PDB entry 4A2I | electron microscopy, 16.50 A resolution (very low resolution: no residue pairs are listed; an interface is given only as per-side residue counts) | chains A and V of the 22 polymer chains in the assembly

# Chain A
Molecule: 16S ribosomal RNA
From: Escherichia coli
Sequence (1530 nucleotides; each row starts with the number of its first residue):
     5 UGAAGAGUUUGAUCAUGGCUCAGAUUGAACGCUGGCGGCAGGCCUAACAC
    55 AUGCAAGUCGAACGGUAACAGGAAGAAGCUUGCUUCUUUGCUGACGAGUG
   105 GCGGACGGGUGAGUAAUGUCUGGGAAACUGCCUGAUGGAGGGGGAUAACU
   155 ACUGGAAACGGUAGCUAAUACCGCAUAACGUCGCAAGACCAAAGAGGGGG
   205 ACCUUCGGGCCUCUUGCCAUCGGAUGUGCCCAGAUGGGAUUAGCUAGUAG
   255 GUGGGGUAACGGCUCACCUAGGCGACGAUCCCUAGCUGGUCUGAGAGGAU
   305 GACCAGCCACACUGGAACUGAGACACGGUCCAGACUCCUACGGGAGGCAG
   355 CAGUGGGGAAUAUUGCACAAUGGGCGCAAGCCUGAUGCAGCCAUGCCGCG
   405 UGUAUGAAGAAGGCCUUCGGGUUGUAAAGUACUUUCAGCGGGGAGGAAGG
   455 GAGUAAAGUUAAUACCUUUGCUCAUUGACGUUACCCGCAGAAGAAGCACC
   505 GGCUAACUCCGUGCCAGCAGCCGCGGUAAUACGGAGGGUGCAAGCGUUAA
   555 UCGGAAUUACUGGGCGUAAAGCGCACGCAGGCGGUUUGUUAAGUCAGAUG
   605 UGAAAUCCCCGGGCUCAACCUGGGAACUGCAUCUGAUACUGGCAAGCUUG
   655 AGUCUCGUAGAGGGGGGUAGAAUUCCAGGUGUAGCGGUGAAAUGCGUAGA
   705 GAUCUGGAGGAAUACCGGUGGCGAAGGCGGCCCCCUGGACGAAGACUGAC
   755 GCUCAGGUGCGAAAGCGUGGGGAGCAAACAGGAUUAGAUACCCUGGUAGU
   805 CCACGCCGUAAACGAUGUCGACUUGGAGGUUGUGCCCUUGAGGCGUGGCU
   855 UCCGGAGCUAACGCGUUAAGUCGACCGCCUGGGGAGUACGGCCGCAAGGU
   905 UAAAACUCAAAUGAAUUGACGGGGGCCCGCACAAGCGGUGGAGCAUGUGG
   955 UUUAAUUCGAUGCAACGCGAAGAACCUUACCUGGUCUUGACAUCCACGGA
  1005 AGUUUUCAGAGAUGAGAAUGUGCCUUCGGGAACCGUGAGACAGGUGCUGC
  1055 AUGGCUGUCGUCAGCUCGUGUUGUGAAAUGUUGGGUUAAGUCCCGCAACG
  1105 AGCGCAACCCUUAUCCUUUGUUGCCAGCGGUCCGGCCGGGAACUCAAAGG
  1155 AGACUGCCAGUGAUAAACUGGAGGAAGGUGGGGAUGACGUCAAGUCAUCA
  1205 UGGCCCUUACGACCAGGGCUACACACGUGCUACAAUGGCGCAUACAAAGA
  1255 GAAGCGACCUCGCGAGAGCAAGCGGACCUCAUAAAGUGCGUCGUAGUCCG
  1305 GAUUGGAGUCUGCAACUCGACUCCAUGAAGUCGGAAUCGCUAGUAAUCGU
  1355 GGAUCAGAAUGCCACGGUGAAUACGUUCCCGGGCCUUGUACACACCGCCC
  1405 GUCACACCAUGGGAGUGGGUUGCAAAAGAAGUAGGUAGCUUAACCUUCGG
  1455 GAGGGCGCUUACCACUUUGUGAUUCAUGACUGGGGUGAAGUCGUAACAAG
  1505 GUAACCGUAGGGGAACCUGCGGUUGGAUCA

# Chain V
Protein: Putative ribosome biogenesis gtpase rsga
From: Salmonella enterica SUBSP. enterica serovar typhimurium
UniProt: Q8ZKB0 (ENGC_SALTY); residues 124-245 here correspond to UniProt positions 116-237 (UniProt number = residue number - 8)
Chain sequence (277 residues; row label = number of the first residue in the row; note: 26 numbers in that range are skipped by the numbering (no residue carries them; nothing is unmodelled there)):
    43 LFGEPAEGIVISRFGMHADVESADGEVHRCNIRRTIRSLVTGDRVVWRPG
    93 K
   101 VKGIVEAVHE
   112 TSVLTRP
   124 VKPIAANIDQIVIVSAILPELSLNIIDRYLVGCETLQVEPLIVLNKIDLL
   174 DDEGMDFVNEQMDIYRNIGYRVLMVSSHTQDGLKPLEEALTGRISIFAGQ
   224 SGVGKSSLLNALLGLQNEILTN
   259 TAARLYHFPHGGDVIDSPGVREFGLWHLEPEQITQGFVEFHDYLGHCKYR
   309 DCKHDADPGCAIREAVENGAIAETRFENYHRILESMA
UniProt features mapped onto this chain:
  - binding site (GTP): Asn168 to Asp171, Gly222 to Ser230

# Interface between chain A and chain V
At this resolution (16 A) residue pairs are not listed: 35 residues of chain A and 69 of chain V lie at the interface.
Interface features reported in the paper:
  - interface residues, chain A: U1481(A)

# In short
The interface between chain A and chain V involves 35 residues on one side and 69 on the other. From UniProt:
13 GTP-binding residues on chain V. The paper reports the interface residue U1481(A).
Chain A is 16S ribosomal RNA (Escherichia coli) and chain V is Putative ribosome biogenesis gtpase rsga
(Salmonella enterica SUBSP. enterica serovar typhimurium); the structure, Cryo-electron Microscopy Structure
of the 30S Subunit in Complex with the YjeQ Biogenesis Factor, was determined by electron microscopy.
